Entry 7SPB (electron microscopy, 3.31 A resolution); this record covers chains B1 and D1 of the 78 polymer chains in the assembly.

== Chain B1 ==
Name: TraV
From: Salmonella typhi
Reference sequence: Q8KNL2 (Q8KNL2_SALTI); residue numbers follow UniProt; this construct covers 1-204
Sequence (204 residues; row label = number of the first residue in the row):
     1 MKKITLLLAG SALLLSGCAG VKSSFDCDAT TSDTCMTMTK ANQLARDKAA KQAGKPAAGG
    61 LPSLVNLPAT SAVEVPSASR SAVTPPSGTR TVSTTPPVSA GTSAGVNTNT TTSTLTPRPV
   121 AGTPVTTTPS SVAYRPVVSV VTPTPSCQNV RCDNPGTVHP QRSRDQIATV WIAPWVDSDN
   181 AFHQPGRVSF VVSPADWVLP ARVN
Disordered / not traced: 1-90, 102-149, 204

== Chain D1 ==
Name: TraK
From: Salmonella typhi
Reference sequence: Q8KNL8 (Q8KNL8_SALTI); numbering as in UniProt (aligned over 1-246)
Sequence (246 residues; numbered 1 to 246; the number before each row is that of its first residue):
     1 MKNNLPAFLF GTAMMVVMPP AAQAQSPATI SLPQGGQFRL SISNTDPNMI FIPGDKVTAI
    61 TAPGGMLADK RLTRAGGVLF TSVATRTFTI FVETARGQTF SVVATPVKGE GRVYRLMSAE
   121 PPSRPETRKW ETAQAYEKLL ISLNRAVLTG DIPDGYGEVK PLSDGIRLPG GFSVTPLKAW
   181 AGDQLRADRY ELRNANTWGV ALREQDFWKP GVRAVMFDNN AQTLMGGGRM TVTVIRGNGE
   241 GEDGQR
Disordered / not traced: 1-24, 242-246
Reported in the primary citation:
  - self-association interface (contacts with another copy of this molecule); pairs are residue here / residue on that copy: Glu131-Arg213 (salt bridge)

== Chain B1 / chain D1 interface ==
Pairs across the interface (25; chain B1 residue first):
  Ala168(B1) with Leu148(D1), hydrophobic
  Thr169(B1) with Glu204(D1); Met216(D1)
  Val170(B1) with Ile141(D1), hydrophobic; Asn144(D1); Ala214(D1), hydrophobic; Met216(D1), hydrophobic
  Trp171(B1) with Glu204(D1), hydrogen bond (backbone-side chain); Arg213(D1); Ala214(D1); Val215(D1)
  Ile172(B1) with Tyr136(D1), hydrophobic; Leu140(D1), hydrophobic; Arg213(D1)
  Ala173(B1) with Trp208(D1), hydrophobic; Val212(D1); Arg213(D1), hydrogen bond (backbone-backbone)
  Trp175(B1) with Tyr136(D1); Glu137(D1)
  Asp177(B1) with Gln134(D1)
  Pro185(B1) with Glu137(D1)
  Arg187(B1) with Glu204(D1), salt bridge
  Val188(B1) with Ile141(D1), hydrophobic
  Phe190(B1) with Arg145(D1)
  Val192(B1) with Thr149(D1)
Interface residues without a listed pair, chain B1 (16 interface residues in all): Ile167, His183, Val191
Interface residues without a listed pair, chain D1 (19 interface residues in all): Phe217, Asn220, Gln222

== In short ==
Chain B1 and chain D1 form an interface of 16 and 19 residues respectively, with 2 hydrogen bonds and 1 salt
bridge. Polar contacts include Arg187(B1)-Glu204(D1), Trp171(B1)-Glu204(D1) and Ala173(B1)-Arg213(D1). The
paper reports a self-association interface involving Glu131(D1).
Here chain B1 is TraV and chain D1 is TraK, both from Salmonella typhi. Entry 7SPB (Models for C13
reconstruction of Outer Membrane Core Complex (OMCC) of Type IV Secretion System (T4SS) ...) was determined by
electron microscopy (same publication as 7SPC, 7SPI, 7SPJ and 7SPK).
